8EVG - chains F and I of the 12 polymer chains in the assembly; structure by electron microscopy, 2.75 A resolution.

Chain F:
Molecule: Histone H4
Organism: Homo sapiens
Reference sequence: P62805 (H4_HUMAN); residues 0-102 here correspond to UniProt positions 1-103 (UniProt number = residue number + 1)
Amino-acid sequence (103 residues; numbered 0 to 102; the number before each row is that of its first residue; numbering starts at 0):
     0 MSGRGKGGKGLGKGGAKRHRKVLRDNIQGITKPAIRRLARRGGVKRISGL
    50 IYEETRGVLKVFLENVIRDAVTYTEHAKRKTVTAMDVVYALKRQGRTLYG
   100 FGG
Not modelled in the structure: 0-20, 102
UniProt features mapped onto this chain:
  - DNA-binding region: Lys16 to Lys20
  - modified residue: Ser1 (N-acetylserine), Arg3 (Asymmetric dimethylarginine), Lys5 (N6-(2-hydroxyisobutyryl)lysine), Lys8 (N6-(2-hydroxyisobutyryl)lysine), Lys12 (N6-(2-hydroxyisobutyryl)lysine), Lys16 (N6-(2-hydroxyisobutyryl)lysine), Lys20 (N6,N6,N6-trimethyllysine), Lys31 (N6-(2-hydroxyisobutyryl)lysine), Lys44 (N6-(2-hydroxyisobutyryl)lysine), Ser47 (Phosphoserine), Tyr51 (Phosphotyrosine), Lys59 (N6-(2-hydroxyisobutyryl)lysine), Lys77 (N6-(2-hydroxyisobutyryl)lysine), Lys79 (N6-(2-hydroxyisobutyryl)lysine), Thr80 (Phosphothreonine), Tyr88 (Phosphotyrosine), Lys91 (N6-(2-hydroxyisobutyryl)lysine)
  - cross-link (Glycyl lysine isopeptide (Lys-Gly)): Lys12 (interchain with G-Cter in SUMO2), Lys20 (interchain with G-Cter in SUMO2), Lys31 (interchain with G-Cter in SUMO2), Lys59 (interchain with G-Cter in SUMO2), Lys79 (interchain with G-Cter in SUMO2), Lys91 (interchain with G-Cter in SUMO2)

Chain I:
Molecule: 162-nt DNA strand
Sequence (162 nucleotides; row label = number of the first residue in the row):
     1 TAGGTGCAGGGCCTCTCGGCTGCTGATCTTCAGCTGGTTGCTGAGAGTTG
    51 CAGCATTGCTGAGTCTTAGCAATGGATACTTCCCGATTCCCCTCACAAAA
   101 ATAGGTCAGTCTGTCTGGCTAGTTCTGTACTTGCAGACACAGGGCATGTG
   151 GGGTTCCTATTT
Not modelled in the structure: 1-5, 153-162

Interface between chain F and chain I:
Contacting residue pairs - 13 pairs, chain F then chain I:
  Lys44(F) - DT87(I)  phosphate contact
  Arg45(F) - DG85(I)  base contact
  Arg45(F) - DA86(I)  hydrogen bond to the sugar
  Arg45(F) - DT87(I)  phosphate contact
  Ile46(F) - DA86(I)  sugar contact
  Ile46(F) - DT87(I)  hydrogen bond to the phosphate
  Ser47(F) - DA86(I)  hydrogen bond to the phosphate
  Gly48(F) - DA86(I)  hydrogen bond to the phosphate
  Arg78(F) - DC107(I)  phosphate contact
  Lys79(F) - DT106(I)  salt bridge to the phosphate
  Lys79(F) - DC107(I)  phosphate contact
  Thr80(F) - DT106(I)  phosphate contact
  Thr80(F) - DC107(I)  hydrogen bond to the phosphate
Other interface residues (no listed pair), chain F (9 interface residues in all): Arg39
Other interface residues (no listed pair), chain I (6 interface residues in all): DT88

In short:
9 residues of chain F face 6 of chain I across their interface, with 5 hydrogen bonds and 1 salt bridge. Polar
contacts include Arg45(F)-DA86(I), Ile46(F)-DT87(I) and Ser47(F)-DA86(I). Curated annotation (UniProt) lists a
DNA-binding region on chain F.
Chain F is Histone H4 (Homo sapiens) and chain I is a 162-nt DNA strand; the structure, 162bp CX3CR1
nucleosome (further classified with better nucleosome end), was determined by electron microscopy.
